6NCW - chains A and D of the 4 polymer chains in the assembly; structure by X-ray diffraction, 2.10 A resolution.

[Chain A (and D)]
Protein: Beta-galacturonidase
Source organism: Eisenbergiella tayi
Notes: EC 3.2.1.31; chain D of this document is another copy of the same molecule, construct and numbering; everything in this record applies to it too
Reference sequence: A0A1E3AEY6 (A0A1E3AEY6_9FIRM); residues 1-559 here = UniProt positions 1-559
Sequence (574 residues; each row starts with the number of its first residue):
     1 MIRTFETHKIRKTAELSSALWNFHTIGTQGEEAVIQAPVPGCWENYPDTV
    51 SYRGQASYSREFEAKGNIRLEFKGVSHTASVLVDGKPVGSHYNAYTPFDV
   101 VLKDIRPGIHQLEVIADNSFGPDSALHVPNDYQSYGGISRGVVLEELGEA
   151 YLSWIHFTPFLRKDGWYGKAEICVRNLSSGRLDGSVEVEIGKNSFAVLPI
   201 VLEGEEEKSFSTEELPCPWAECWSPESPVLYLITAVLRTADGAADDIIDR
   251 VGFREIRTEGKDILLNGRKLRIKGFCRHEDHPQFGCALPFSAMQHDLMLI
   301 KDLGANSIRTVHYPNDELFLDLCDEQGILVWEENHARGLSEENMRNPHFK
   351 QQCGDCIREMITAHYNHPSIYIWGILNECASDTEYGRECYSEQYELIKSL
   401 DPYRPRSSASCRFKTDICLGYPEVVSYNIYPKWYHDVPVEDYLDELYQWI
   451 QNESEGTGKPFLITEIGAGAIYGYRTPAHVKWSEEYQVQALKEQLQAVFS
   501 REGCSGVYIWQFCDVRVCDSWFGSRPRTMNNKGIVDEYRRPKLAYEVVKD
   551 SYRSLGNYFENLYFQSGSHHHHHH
Disordered / not traced: 241-243, 565-574 (chain D: 240-243, 565-574)
Sequence notes: expression tag (560-574)
From the paper describing this entry:
  - catalytic residues: Glu-378, Glu-465
  - specificity-determining residues: Arg-337
  - mutagenesis - R337A: abolished catalytic activity
  - mutagenesis - R337A: increased catalytic activity on SN-38-G

[Chain A / chain D interface]
Pairs across the interface - 40 pairs, chain A then chain D:
  Val-50(A) / Pro-477(D)
  Ser-51(A) / Ala-478(D)  hydrogen bond (side chain-backbone)
  Trp-433(A) / Phe-522(D)
  Ile-471(A) / Arg-527(D)
  Tyr-474(A) / Arg-516(D)  hydrogen bond
  Tyr-474(A) / Arg-527(D)  hydrogen bond (side chain-backbone)
  Thr-476(A) / Arg-516(D)
  Pro-477(A) / Val-50(D)
  Ala-478(A) / Val-50(D)  hydrophobic
  Ala-478(A) / Ser-51(D)  hydrogen bond (backbone-side chain)
  Val-480(A) / Arg-516(D)
  Val-480(A) / Arg-527(D)
  Val-480(A) / Thr-528(D)
  Lys-481(A) / Phe-522(D)
  Lys-481(A) / Arg-527(D)
  Lys-481(A) / Thr-528(D)  hydrogen bond (backbone-side chain)
  Trp-482(A) / Phe-522(D)  hydrogen bond (side chain-backbone)
  Trp-482(A) / Arg-525(D)
  Trp-482(A) / Pro-526(D)
  Trp-482(A) / Arg-527(D)
  Trp-482(A) / Thr-528(D)
  Arg-516(A) / Tyr-474(D)  hydrogen bond
  Arg-516(A) / Val-480(D)
  Phe-522(A) / Trp-433(D)
  Phe-522(A) / Lys-481(D)
  Phe-522(A) / Trp-482(D)  hydrogen bond (backbone-side chain)
  Gly-523(A) / Gly-523(D)
  Gly-523(A) / Ser-524(D)
  Ser-524(A) / Gly-523(D)
  Arg-525(A) / Trp-482(D)
  Pro-526(A) / Trp-482(D)
  Pro-526(A) / Pro-526(D)  hydrophobic
  Arg-527(A) / Ile-471(D)
  Arg-527(A) / Tyr-474(D)  hydrogen bond (backbone-side chain)
  Arg-527(A) / Val-480(D)
  Arg-527(A) / Lys-481(D)
  Arg-527(A) / Trp-482(D)
  Thr-528(A) / Val-480(D)
  Thr-528(A) / Lys-481(D)  hydrogen bond (side chain-backbone)
  Thr-528(A) / Trp-482(D)
Other interface residues (no listed pair), chain A (23 interface residues in all): Tyr-434, Asp-519, Met-529, Glu-537
Other interface residues (no listed pair), chain D (22 interface residues in all): Tyr-434, Thr-476, Asp-519, Met-529

[Summary]
23 residues of chain A and 22 residues of chain D are in contact, with 10 hydrogen bonds. Among the polar
pairs are Ser-51(A)/Ala-478(D), Tyr-474(A)/Arg-516(D) and Tyr-474(A)/Arg-527(D). From the paper: catalytic
residues Glu-378(A) and Glu-465(A); R337A of chain A abolishes catalytic activity.
Both chains are Beta-galacturonidase (Eisenbergiella tayi). Entry 6NCW (Crystal structure of a GH2
beta-galacturonidase from Eisenbergiella tayi bound to glycerol) was determined by X-ray diffraction,
deposited together with 6NCX and 6NCY.
